PDB entry 2GYY | X-ray diffraction, 2.10 A resolution | chains A and B

== Chain A (and B) ==
Protein: Aspartate beta-semialdehyde dehydrogenase
Source organism: Streptococcus pneumoniae
Notes: EC 1.2.1.11; chain B of this document is another copy of the same molecule, construct and numbering; everything in this record applies to it too
UniProtKB: Q8DQ00 (Q8DQ00_STRR6); numbering as in UniProt (aligned over 1-358)
Chain sequence (366 residues; numbered 1 to 366; the number before each row is that of its first residue):
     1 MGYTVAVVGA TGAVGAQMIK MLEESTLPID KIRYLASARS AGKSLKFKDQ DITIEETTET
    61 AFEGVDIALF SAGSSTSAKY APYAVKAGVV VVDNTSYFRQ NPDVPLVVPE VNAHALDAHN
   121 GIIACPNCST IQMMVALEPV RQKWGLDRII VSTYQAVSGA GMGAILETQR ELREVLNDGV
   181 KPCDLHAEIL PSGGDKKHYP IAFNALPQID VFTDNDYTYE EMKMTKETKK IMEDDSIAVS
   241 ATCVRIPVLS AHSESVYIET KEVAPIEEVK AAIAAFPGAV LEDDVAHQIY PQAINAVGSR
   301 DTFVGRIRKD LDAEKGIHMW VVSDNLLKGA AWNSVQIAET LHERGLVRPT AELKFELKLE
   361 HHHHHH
Not modelled in the structure: 1, 38-41, 358-366 (chain B: 1, 12-14, 36-48, 357-366)
Construct notes: cloning artifact (359-360); expression tag (361-366)

== Interface between chain A and chain B ==
Residue-residue contacts - 141 pairs, chain A then chain B:
  Arg148(A) - Tyr257(B)  hydrogen bond
  Arg148(A) - Glu259(B)  salt bridge
  Arg148(A) - Asp310(B)  salt bridge
  Ile150(A) - Tyr257(B)  hydrophobic
  Ile150(A) - His318(B)
  Ser152(A) - Ser152(B)
  Ser152(A) - Tyr154(B)
  Ser152(A) - Ser255(B)  hydrogen bond
  Thr153(A) - Tyr154(B)  hydrogen bond (backbone-side chain)
  Tyr154(A) - Ser152(B)
  Tyr154(A) - Thr153(B)  hydrogen bond (side chain-backbone)
  Tyr154(A) - Tyr154(B)  hydrophobic
  Tyr154(A) - Val244(B)
  Tyr154(A) - Ile246(B)  hydrophobic
  Leu172(A) - Leu176(B)  hydrophobic
  Leu172(A) - Phe203(B)  hydrophobic
  Arg173(A) - Leu176(B)  hydrogen bond (side chain-backbone)
  Leu176(A) - Leu172(B)  hydrophobic
  Leu176(A) - Arg173(B)  hydrogen bond (backbone-side chain)
  Asn177(A) - Asn177(B)  hydrogen bond
  Pro182(A) - Ile294(B)  hydrophobic
  Pro191(A) - Gln288(B)
  Pro191(A) - Tyr290(B)
  Asp195(A) - Gln288(B)  hydrogen bond
  Lys196(A) - Gln288(B)
  Lys197(A) - His287(B)  hydrogen bond (side chain-backbone)
  Lys197(A) - Gln288(B)
  Lys197(A) - Ile289(B)
  Tyr199(A) - His287(B)
  Tyr199(A) - Gln288(B)  hydrogen bond (side chain-backbone)
  Tyr199(A) - Tyr290(B)
  Tyr199(A) - Gln292(B)
  Pro200(A) - Ile294(B)  hydrophobic
  Ala202(A) - Ile294(B)
  Phe203(A) - Leu172(B)  hydrophobic
  Phe203(A) - Pro247(B)
  Phe203(A) - Val248(B)
  Phe203(A) - Leu249(B)  hydrophobic
  Phe203(A) - Ile294(B)
  Asn204(A) - Val248(B)
  Asn204(A) - Gln292(B)  hydrogen bond
  Asn204(A) - Ala293(B)  hydrogen bond (side chain-backbone)
  Asn204(A) - Ile294(B)  hydrogen bond (side chain-backbone)
  Leu206(A) - Gln292(B)
  Pro207(A) - Tyr290(B)  hydrophobic
  Pro207(A) - Pro291(B)
  Pro207(A) - Arg306(B)  hydrogen bond (backbone-side chain)
  Pro207(A) - Trp320(B)
  Gln208(A) - Gln288(B)
  Gln208(A) - Tyr290(B)  hydrogen bond
  Phe212(A) - Val285(B)
  Phe212(A) - Tyr290(B)  hydrophobic
  Phe212(A) - Arg306(B)
  Asn215(A) - Leu311(B)
  Asp216(A) - Val285(B)
  Asp216(A) - Arg306(B)  hydrogen bond (backbone-side chain)
  Asp216(A) - Arg308(B)
  Tyr217(A) - Arg306(B)
  Tyr217(A) - Arg308(B)
  Tyr217(A) - Lys309(B)  hydrogen bond (side chain-backbone)
  Tyr217(A) - Asp310(B)
  Tyr217(A) - Leu311(B)
  Tyr217(A) - His318(B)
  Glu221(A) - Arg306(B)  salt bridge
  Glu221(A) - Arg308(B)  salt bridge
  Met222(A) - Leu311(B)  hydrophobic
  Thr225(A) - Leu311(B)
  Ala238(A) - Asp312(B)
  Val239(A) - Leu311(B)
  Val239(A) - Asp312(B)  hydrogen bond (backbone-side chain)
  Ser240(A) - Asp310(B)  hydrogen bond
  Ser240(A) - Leu311(B)  hydrogen bond (side chain-backbone)
  Ser240(A) - His318(B)
  Ala241(A) - Arg308(B)  hydrogen bond (backbone-side chain)
  Thr242(A) - Ser255(B)
  Thr242(A) - Arg308(B)  hydrogen bond
  Val244(A) - Tyr154(B)
  Val244(A) - Trp320(B)  hydrophobic
  Pro247(A) - Phe203(B)
  Pro247(A) - Pro247(B)
  Val248(A) - Phe203(B)
  Val248(A) - Asn204(B)
  Leu249(A) - Phe203(B)  hydrophobic
  Ser255(A) - Ser152(B)  hydrogen bond
  Ser255(A) - Thr242(B)  hydrogen bond
  Tyr257(A) - Arg148(B)  hydrogen bond
  Tyr257(A) - Ile150(B)  hydrophobic
  Glu259(A) - Arg148(B)  salt bridge
  Val285(A) - Phe212(B)
  Val285(A) - Asp216(B)
  His287(A) - Lys197(B)  hydrogen bond (backbone-side chain)
  His287(A) - Tyr199(B)
  Gln288(A) - Pro191(B)
  Gln288(A) - Asp195(B)  hydrogen bond
  Gln288(A) - Lys196(B)
  Gln288(A) - Lys197(B)
  Gln288(A) - Tyr199(B)  hydrogen bond (backbone-side chain)
  Gln288(A) - Gln208(B)
  Ile289(A) - Lys197(B)
  Tyr290(A) - Pro191(B)
  Tyr290(A) - Tyr199(B)
  Tyr290(A) - Pro207(B)  hydrophobic
  Tyr290(A) - Gln208(B)  hydrogen bond
  Pro291(A) - Pro207(B)
  Gln292(A) - Tyr199(B)
  Gln292(A) - Asn204(B)  hydrogen bond
  Gln292(A) - Leu206(B)
  Ala293(A) - Asn204(B)  hydrogen bond (backbone-side chain)
  Ile294(A) - Pro182(B)  hydrophobic
  Ile294(A) - Cys183(B)
  Ile294(A) - Pro200(B)  hydrophobic
  Ile294(A) - Ala202(B)
  Ile294(A) - Phe203(B)
  Ile294(A) - Asn204(B)  hydrogen bond (backbone-side chain)
  Arg306(A) - Pro207(B)  hydrogen bond (side chain-backbone)
  Arg306(A) - Phe212(B)
  Arg306(A) - Asp216(B)  hydrogen bond (side chain-backbone)
  Arg306(A) - Tyr217(B)
  Arg306(A) - Glu221(B)  salt bridge
  Arg308(A) - Asp216(B)
  Arg308(A) - Tyr217(B)
  Arg308(A) - Ala241(B)  hydrogen bond (side chain-backbone)
  Arg308(A) - Thr242(B)  hydrogen bond
  Lys309(A) - Tyr217(B)  hydrogen bond (backbone-side chain)
  Asp310(A) - Arg148(B)  salt bridge
  Asp310(A) - Tyr217(B)
  Asp310(A) - Ser240(B)  hydrogen bond
  Leu311(A) - Asn215(B)
  Leu311(A) - Tyr217(B)
  Leu311(A) - Met222(B)  hydrophobic
  Leu311(A) - Thr225(B)
  Leu311(A) - Val239(B)
  Leu311(A) - Ser240(B)  hydrogen bond (backbone-side chain)
  Asp312(A) - Ala238(B)
  Asp312(A) - Val239(B)
  Ala313(A) - Arg148(B)
  His318(A) - Tyr217(B)
  His318(A) - Ser240(B)
  Trp320(A) - Ala205(B)
  Trp320(A) - Pro207(B)
  Trp320(A) - Val244(B)  hydrophobic
Interface residues without a listed pair, chain A (66 interface residues in all): Gln169, Cys183, Ala205, Thr218, Ile246, Ser253, Asn295
Interface residues without a listed pair, chain B (65 interface residues in all): Gln169, Thr218, Ser253, Ala313

== In short ==
The interface between chain A and chain B involves 66 residues on one side and 65 on the other, with 39
hydrogen bonds and 7 salt bridges. Polar contacts include Arg148(A)-Glu259(B), Arg148(A)-Asp310(B) and
Glu221(A)-Arg306(B).
Both chains are Aspartate beta-semialdehyde dehydrogenase (Streptococcus pneumoniae). Entry 2GYY (Structure of
aspartate semialdehyde dehydrogenase (ASADH) from Streptococcus pneumoniae) was determined by X-ray
diffraction, deposited together with 2GZ1, 2GZ2 and 2GZ3.
